Entry 3N5O (X-ray diffraction, 1.85 A resolution); this record covers chains A and B.

[Chain A (and B)]
Protein: glutathione transferase
Organism: Coccidioides immitis
Notes: chain B of this document is another copy of the same molecule, construct and numbering; everything in this record applies to it too
UniProtKB: D2YW48 (D2YW48_COCIM); residues -3 to 231 here correspond to UniProt positions 1-235 (UniProt number = residue number + 4)
Sequence (235 residues; numbered -3 to 231; the number before each row is that of its first residue; numbers below 1 keep their minus sign (Gly-3 is residue -3)):
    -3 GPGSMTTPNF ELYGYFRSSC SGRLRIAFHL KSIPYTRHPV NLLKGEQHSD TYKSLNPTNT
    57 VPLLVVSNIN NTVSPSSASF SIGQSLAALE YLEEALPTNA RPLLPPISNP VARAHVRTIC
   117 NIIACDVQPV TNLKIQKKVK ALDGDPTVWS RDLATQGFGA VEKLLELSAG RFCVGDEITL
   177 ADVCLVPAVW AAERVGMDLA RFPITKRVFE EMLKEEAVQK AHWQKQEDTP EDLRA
Unresolved in the structure: -3 to 2, 231 (chain B: -3 to 2, 40-54)
Small-molecule neighbours: glutathione (GSH): Ser14, Ser15, Cys16, Arg19, Leu38, Gln43, His44, Asn55, Thr56, Val57, Pro58, Gly79, Gln80, Ser81, Leu82, Gln124, Asn128, Leu129, Lys130
From the paper describing this entry:
  - binding site for glutathione: Ser14, Cys16, Gln43, Gln80, Ser81, Asp122, Gln124, Asn128
  - binding site for sulfate ion: Ser14
  - conformationally variable residues (helix shift): Glu42 to Thr56

[How chain A and chain B interact]
Contacting residue pairs (83; chain A residue first):
  Pro53(A) with Ala156(B); Lys159(B)
  Thr54(A) with Ala156(B)
  Ile65(A) with Val107(B), hydrophobic
  Asn66(A) with Val107(B)
  Asn67(A) with Val107(B)
  Thr68(A) with Asn105(B), hydrogen bond; Val107(B); Ala108(B)
  Val69(A) with Leu163(B); Ser164(B)
  Phe76(A) with Val107(B); Ala110(B), hydrophobic; His111(B)
  Ile78(A) with Ala110(B), hydrophobic; Thr114(B)
  Gln80(A) with Thr114(B); Asn117(B); Ile118(B); Asp122(B), hydrogen bond
  Leu82(A) with Asn117(B)
  Ala83(A) with Ala110(B); Arg113(B); Thr114(B)
  Glu86(A) with Arg113(B), salt bridge
  Tyr87(A) with Pro106(B); Ala110(B), hydrophobic
  Glu90(A) with Ile103(B); Arg109(B), salt bridge; Arg113(B), salt bridge
  Ile103(A) with Glu90(B)
  Asn105(A) with Thr68(B), hydrogen bond
  Pro106(A) with Tyr87(B); Glu90(B)
  Val107(A) with Asn66(B); Asn67(B); Thr68(B); Phe76(B), hydrophobic; Tyr87(B)
  Ala108(A) with Thr68(B); Val69(B), hydrophobic
  Arg109(A) with Glu90(B), salt bridge
  Ala110(A) with Ala83(B); Tyr87(B), hydrophobic
  His111(A) with Val69(B); Phe76(B)
  Arg113(A) with Ala83(B); Glu86(B), salt bridge; Glu90(B), salt bridge
  Thr114(A) with Ile78(B); Gln80(B); Ala83(B)
  Asn117(A) with Gln80(B); Leu82(B); Ala83(B), hydrogen bond (side chain-backbone)
  Ile118(A) with Gln80(B)
  Ala120(A) with Cys121(B), hydrogen bond (backbone-side chain)
  Cys121(A) with Ala120(B); Cys121(B), hydrophobic; Pro125(B)
  Asp122(A) with Gln80(B), hydrogen bond
  Pro125(A) with Cys121(B); Val126(B)
  Val126(A) with Pro125(B); Val126(B), hydrophobic; Ile131(B), hydrophobic
  Lys130(A) with Leu149(B); Gln152(B), hydrogen bond
  Ile131(A) with Val126(B), hydrophobic; Trp145(B), hydrophobic; Leu149(B), hydrophobic
  Lys134(A) with Trp145(B); Asp148(B), salt bridge; Leu149(B)
  Leu138(A) with Gly140(B)
  Gly140(A) with Leu138(B)
  Trp145(A) with Ile131(B), hydrophobic; Lys134(B)
  Leu149(A) with Lys130(B); Ile131(B), hydrophobic
  Gln152(A) with Lys130(B), hydrogen bond
  Leu163(A) with Val69(B)
  Ser164(A) with Val69(B)
Also at the interface, not in a pair above, chain A (47 interface residues in all): Ser70, Gly79, Ala91, Val135, Asp148
Also at the interface, not in a pair above, chain B (47 interface residues in all): Ser70, Gly79, Ala91, Val135, Leu160

[Summary]
Chain A and chain B each contribute 47 residues to their interface, with 8 hydrogen bonds and 7 salt bridges.
Polar pairs include Glu86(A)-Arg113(B), Glu90(A)-Arg109(B) and Glu90(A)-Arg113(B). Chain A binds glutathione.
From the paper: a binding site for glutathione at Ser14(A), Cys16(A) and Gln43(A) among others; a binding site
for sulfate ion at Ser14(A).
Both chains are glutathione transferase (Coccidioides immitis). Entry 3N5O (Crystal structure of putative
glutathione transferase from Coccidioides immitis bound to glutathione) was determined by X-ray diffraction.
